7VOT - chains M and S of the 66 polymer chains in the assembly; structure by electron microscopy, 2.90 A resolution.

[Chain M]
Molecule: Reaction center protein M chain
Source organism: Rhodobacter sphaeroides 2.4.1
Reference sequence: Q3J1A6 (RCEM_RHOS4); residues 0-307 here correspond to UniProt positions 1-308 (UniProt number = residue number + 1)
Chain sequence (308 residues; row label = number of the first residue in the row; numbering starts at 0):
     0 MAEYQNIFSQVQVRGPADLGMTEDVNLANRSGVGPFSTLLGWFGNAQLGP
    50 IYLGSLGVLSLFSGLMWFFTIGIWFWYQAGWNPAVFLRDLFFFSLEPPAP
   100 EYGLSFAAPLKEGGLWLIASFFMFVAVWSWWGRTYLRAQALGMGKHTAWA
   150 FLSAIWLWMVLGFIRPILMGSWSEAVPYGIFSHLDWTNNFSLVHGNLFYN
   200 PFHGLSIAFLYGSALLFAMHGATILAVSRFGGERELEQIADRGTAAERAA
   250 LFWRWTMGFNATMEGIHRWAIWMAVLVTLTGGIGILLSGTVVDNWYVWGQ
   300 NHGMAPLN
Unresolved in the structure: 0
Bound ions: Fe2+: His219, Glu234, His266 (shared with 2 residues of chain L)
Residues lining bound ligands:
  - bacteriochlorophyll a (BCL), molecule 1: Trp66, Phe67, Leu89, Phe90, Met122, Trp157, Leu160, Val175, Ile179, His182, Leu183, Trp185, Thr186
  - bacteriochlorophyll a (BCL), molecule 2: Trp66, Met122, Val126, Phe150, Ala153, Ile154, Leu156, Trp157, Leu160, Trp185, Thr186, Asn187, Phe189, Ser190, Leu196, Phe197, His202, Ser205, Ile206, Leu209, Tyr210, Val276, Thr277, Gly280, Gly281, Gly283, Ile284
  - bacteriochlorophyll a (BCL), molecule 3: Thr186, Phe197, Tyr210
  - bacteriochlorophyll a (BCL), molecule 4: Phe197, His202, Gly203, Ile206, Ala207, Tyr210, Gly211, Leu214
  - bacteriopheophytin b (BPB), molecule 1: Ser59, Leu60, Gly63, Leu64, Trp66, Phe67, Ala125, Val126, Trp129, Thr133, Thr146, Ala149, Phe150, Ser152, Ala153, Ala273, Val274, Thr277
  - bacteriopheophytin b (BPB), molecule 2: Tyr210, Ala213, Leu214, Ala217, Met218, Trp252, Thr255, Met256
  - 1,2-diacyl-sn-glycero-3-phosphocholine (PC1), molecule 1: Pro82, Ala83, Leu86
  - 1,2-diacyl-sn-glycero-3-phosphocholine (PC1), molecule 2: Pro200, Leu204, Trp297, Asn300, His301, Gly302, Met303
  - 1,2-diacyl-sn-glycero-3-phosphocholine (PC1), molecule 3: Phe208, Met256, Gly257, Phe258, Trp268, Trp271, Met272, Leu275
  - spheroidene (SPO): Trp66, Phe67, Ile70, Gly71, Phe74, Trp75, Phe85, Leu89, Phe105, Trp115, Leu116, Ser119, Phe120, Met122, Phe123, Trp157, Met158, Leu160, Gly161, Phe162, Trp171, Val175, Tyr177, Gly178, Ile179, His182
  - ubiquinone-10 (U10), molecule 1: Phe7, Ser8, Leu38, Trp41
  - ubiquinone-10 (U10), molecule 2: Leu214, Leu215, Met218, His219, Thr222, Ile223, Ala248, Ala249, Trp252, Met256, Phe258, Asn259, Ala260, Thr261, Met262, Ile265, Trp268, Met272
Swiss-Prot annotation at these positions:
  - binding site ((7R,8Z)-bacteriochlorophyll b): His182, His202
  - binding site (Fe cation): His219, Glu234, His266
  - binding site (a ubiquinone): Trp252
What the authors report for this chain:
  - binding site for ubiquinone-10: Trp41

[Chain S]
Molecule: Light-harvesting protein B-875 alpha chain
Source organism: Rhodobacter sphaeroides 2.4.1
Reference sequence: Q3J1A4 (LHA1_RHOS4); residues 1-58 here = UniProt positions 1-58
Chain sequence (58 residues; each row starts with the number of its first residue):
     1 MSKFYKIWMIFDPRRVFVAQGVFLFLLAVMIHLILLSTPSYNWLEISAAK
    51 YNRVAVAE
Unresolved in the structure: 56-58
Residues lining bound ligands:
  - bacteriochlorophyll a (BCL), molecule 1: Phe4, Ile7, Trp8, Val16, Gln20, Phe23, Ile31
  - bacteriochlorophyll a (BCL), molecule 2: Gly21, Leu24, Phe25, Ala28, His32, Leu35, Tyr41, Trp43
  - bacteriochlorophyll a (BCL), molecule 3: Leu24, Leu27, Ala28, Ile31, His32, Leu35, Tyr41
  - spheroidene (SPO), molecule 1: Phe4, Lys6, Ile7, Ile10
  - spheroidene (SPO), molecule 2: Phe17, Gln20, Gly21
  - spheroidene (SPO), molecule 3: Phe17, Gln20, Phe23, Leu24, Leu27, Met30, Ile31, Ile34
  - spheroidene (SPO), molecule 4: Phe25, Ala28, Val29, His32, Leu33, Leu36
Swiss-Prot annotation at these positions:
  - binding site (a bacteriochlorophyll): His32

[Chain M / chain S interface]
Pairs across the interface (13):
  Leu64(M) - Val22(S)  hydrophobic
  Leu64(M) - Leu26(S)  hydrophobic
  Met65(M) - Phe25(S)  hydrophobic
  Phe68(M) - Leu26(S)
  Phe68(M) - Val29(S)  hydrophobic
  Phe68(M) - Met30(S)  hydrophobic
  Ile72(M) - Met30(S)  hydrophobic
  Ile72(M) - Leu33(S)  hydrophobic
  Tyr76(M) - Ser37(S)
  Trp80(M) - Ile34(S)  hydrophobic
  Trp80(M) - Ser37(S)
  Lys110(M) - Leu36(S)
  Lys110(M) - Ser37(S)  hydrogen bond (side chain-backbone)
Also at the interface, not in a pair above, chain M (9 interface residues in all): Phe61, Leu109
Also at the interface, not in a pair above, chain S (11 interface residues in all): Thr38, Asn42

[Summary]
9 residues of chain M and 11 residues of chain S are in contact; the contacts include 1 hydrogen bond. The
hydrogen-bonded pair is Lys110(M)-Ser37(S). Chain M binds 4 copies of bacteriochlorophyll a,
bacteriopheophytin b, 3 copies of 1,2-diacyl-sn-glycero-3-phosphocholine, ubiquinone-10 and spheroidene. The
paper reports a binding site for ubiquinone-10 at Trp41(M).
Chain M is Reaction center protein M chain and chain S is Light-harvesting protein B-875 alpha chain, both
from Rhodobacter sphaeroides 2.4.1; the structure, The structure of dimeric photosynthetic RC-LH1 supercomplex
in Class-2, was determined by electron microscopy (same publication as 7VA9, 7VB9, 7VNM, 7VOR and 7VOY).
